1N8E - chains A and B of the 6 polymer chains in the assembly; structure by X-ray diffraction, 4.50 A resolution (low resolution: residue-level contacts below are approximate; hydrogen-bond / salt-bridge calls are withheld).

# Chain A
Name: Fibrin alpha/alpha-E chain
Source organism: Homo sapiens
Notes: fragment: double-D alpha chain
UniProtKB: P02671 (FIBA_HUMAN); residues 111-199 here correspond to UniProt positions 130-218 (UniProt number = residue number + 19)
Sequence (89 residues; each row starts with the number of its first residue):
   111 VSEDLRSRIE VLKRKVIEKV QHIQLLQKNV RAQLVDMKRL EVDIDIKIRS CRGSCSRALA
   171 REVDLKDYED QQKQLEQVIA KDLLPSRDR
Not modelled in the structure: 111-118, 193-199

# Chain B
Name: Fibrin beta chain
Source organism: Homo sapiens
Notes: fragment: double-D beta chain
UniProtKB: P02675 (FIBB_HUMAN); residues 134-461 here correspond to UniProt positions 164-491 (UniProt number = residue number + 30)
Sequence (328 residues; each row starts with the number of its first residue):
   134 DNENVVNEYS SELEKHQLYI DETVNSNIPT NLRVLRSILE NLRSKIQKLE SDVSAQMEYC
   194 RTPCTVSCNI PVVSGKECEE IIRKGGETSE MYLIQPDSSV KPYRVYCDMN TENGGWTVIQ
   254 NRQDGSVDFG RKWDPYKQGF GNVATNTDGK NYCGLPGEYW LGNDKISQLT RMGPTELLIE
   314 MEDWKGDKVK AHYGGFTVQN EANKYQISVN KYRGTAGNAL MDGASQLMGE NRTMTIHNGM
   374 FFSTYDRDND GWLTSDPRKQ CSKEDGGGWW YNRCHAANPN GRYYWGGQYT WDMAKHGTDD
   434 GVVWMNWKGS WYSMRKMSMK IRPFFPQQ
Not modelled in the structure: 134-150, 458-461
Swiss-Prot annotation at these positions:
  - glycosylation: Asn364 (N-linked (GlcNAc...) asparagine)

# How chain A and chain B interact
Pairs across the interface (2; chain A residue first):
  Ser160(A) - Ser259(B)
  Cys165(A) - Pro196(B)
Other interface residues (no listed pair), chain A (3 interface residues in all): Arg149
Other interface residues (no listed pair), chain B (4 interface residues in all): Val260, Met426

# Overview
3 residues of chain A and 4 residues of chain B are in contact.
Here chain A is Fibrin alpha/alpha-E chain and chain B is Fibrin beta chain, both from Homo sapiens. Entry
1N8E (Fragment Double-D from Human Fibrin) was determined by X-ray diffraction together with 1N73 and 1N86
from the same study.
